PDB entry 8AIO | X-ray diffraction, 1.52 A resolution | chain A

== Chain A ==
Protein: Iron hydrogenase 1
From: Clostridium pasteurianum
Notes: EC 1.12.7.2; fragment: complete enzyme
UniProtKB: P29166 (PHF1_CLOPA); numbering as in UniProt (aligned over 1-574)
Sequence (584 residues; numbered 1 to 584; the number before each row is that of its first residue):
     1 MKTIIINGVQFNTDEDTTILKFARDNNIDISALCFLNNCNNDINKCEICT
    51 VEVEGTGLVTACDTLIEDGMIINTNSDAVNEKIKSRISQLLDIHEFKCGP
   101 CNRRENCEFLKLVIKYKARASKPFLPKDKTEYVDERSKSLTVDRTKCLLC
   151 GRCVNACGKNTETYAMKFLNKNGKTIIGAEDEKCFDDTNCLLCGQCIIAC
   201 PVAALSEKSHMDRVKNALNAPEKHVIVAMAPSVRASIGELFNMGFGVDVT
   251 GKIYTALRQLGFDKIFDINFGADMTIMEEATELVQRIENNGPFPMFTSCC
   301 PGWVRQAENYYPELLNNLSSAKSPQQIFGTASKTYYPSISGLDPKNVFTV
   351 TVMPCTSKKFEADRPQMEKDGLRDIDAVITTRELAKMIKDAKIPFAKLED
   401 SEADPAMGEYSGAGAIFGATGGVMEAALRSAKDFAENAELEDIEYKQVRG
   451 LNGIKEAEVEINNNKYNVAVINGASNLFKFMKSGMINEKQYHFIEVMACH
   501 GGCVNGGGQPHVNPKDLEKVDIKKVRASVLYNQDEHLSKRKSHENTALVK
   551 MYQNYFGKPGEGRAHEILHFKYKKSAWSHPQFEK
Not modelled in the structure: 574-584
Differences from the reference sequence: expression tag (575-584)
Ion coordination: 2Fe-2S cluster Fe: Cys-34, Cys-46, Cys-49, Cys-62; Mg2+ site 1: Asn-40, Asp-42; 4Fe-4S cluster Fe site 1: His-94, Cys-98, Cys-101, Cys-107; 4Fe-4S cluster Fe site 2: Cys-147, Cys-150, Cys-153, Cys-200; 4Fe-4S cluster Fe site 3: Cys-157, Cys-190, Cys-193, Cys-196; Mg2+ site 2 near Leu-218 (its only coordinating residue here); 4Fe-4S cluster Fe site 4: Cys-300, Cys-355, Cys-499, Cys-503; Fe ion near Cys-503 (its only coordinating residue here)
Ligand contacts:
  - 2Fe-2S cluster (FES): Ala-32, Leu-33, Cys-34, Phe-35, Asn-40, Lys-45, Cys-46, Glu-47, Cys-49, Thr-60, Cys-62
  - MHX (Binuclear [FeFe], di(thiomethyl)amine, carbon monoxide, cyanide cluster (-CO form)): Ala-230, Pro-231, Ser-232, Ile-268, Ala-272, Cys-299, Cys-300, Ser-323, Pro-324, Gln-325, Met-353, Pro-354, Cys-355, Lys-358, Phe-417, Gly-418, Val-423, Met-497, Cys-503
  - 4Fe-4S cluster (SF4), molecule 1: His-94, Glu-95, Phe-96, Lys-97, Cys-98, Cys-101, Arg-103, Arg-104, Cys-107, Phe-109, Leu-110, Lys-146, Val-202, Ala-203
  - 4Fe-4S cluster (SF4), molecule 2: Leu-140, Cys-157, Thr-161, Thr-163, Ala-165, Met-166, Phe-185, Cys-190, Leu-191, Leu-192, Cys-193, Gly-194, Gln-195, Cys-196
  - 4Fe-4S cluster (SF4), molecule 3: Cys-147, Leu-148, Leu-149, Cys-150, Gly-151, Arg-152, Cys-153, Ile-177, Ala-199, Cys-200, Pro-201, Val-202, Ala-204, Leu-205
  - 4Fe-4S cluster (SF4), molecule 4: Cys-193, Cys-299, Cys-300, Pro-301, Gly-302, Pro-354, Cys-355, Ser-357, Lys-358, Met-497, Ala-498, Cys-499, Gly-502, Cys-503, Gly-506
Curated features (UniProtKB/Swiss-Prot):
  - binding site ([2Fe-2S] cluster): Cys-34, Cys-46, Cys-49, Cys-62
  - binding site ([4Fe-4S] cluster): His-94, Cys-98, Cys-101, Cys-107, Cys-147, Cys-150, Cys-153, Cys-157, Cys-190, Cys-193, Cys-196, Cys-200, Cys-300, Cys-355, Cys-499, Cys-503
  - binding site (Fe(2+)): Cys-503
Reported in the primary citation:
  - catalytic residues: Glu-279, Glu-282, Cys-299, Ser-319 (citing earlier work)

== In short ==
Bound to chain A: compound MHX, 4 copies of 4Fe-4S cluster and 2Fe-2S cluster. Cys-34, Cys-46, Cys-49 and
Cys-62 form the 2Fe-2S cluster Fe site. UniProt lists 4 [2Fe-2S] cluster-binding residues, 16 [4Fe-4S]
cluster-binding residues and Fe2+-binding residue Cys-503. The paper reports catalytic residues Glu-279,
Glu-282 and Cys-299 among others.
Chain A is Iron hydrogenase 1 (Clostridium pasteurianum); the structure, CO-bound [FeFe]-hydrogenase I from
Clostridium pasteurianum (CpI), was determined by X-ray diffraction (same publication as 8AJ6, 8ALN and 8AP2).
